Entry 9CRU (electron microscopy, 3.89 A resolution); this record covers chains J and K of the 11 polymer chains in the assembly.

Chain J:
Protein: Synaptobrevin homolog 1
From: Saccharomyces cerevisiae
UniProt: P31109 (SNC1_YEAST); numbering as in UniProt (aligned over 1-93)
Sequence (97 residues; each row starts with the number of its first residue; numbers below 1 keep their minus sign (Gly-3 is residue -3)):
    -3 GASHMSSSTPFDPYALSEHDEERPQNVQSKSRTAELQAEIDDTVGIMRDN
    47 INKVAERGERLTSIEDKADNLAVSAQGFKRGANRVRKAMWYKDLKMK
Unresolved in the structure: -3 to 26, 87-93
Differences from the reference sequence: expression tag (-3 to 0)
Swiss-Prot annotation at these positions:
  - cross-link: Lys63 (Glycyl lysine isopeptide (Lys-Gly) (interchain with G-Cter in ubiquitin))

Chain K:
Protein: Protein SSO1
From: Saccharomyces cerevisiae
UniProt: P32867 (SSO1_YEAST); residue numbers follow UniProt; this construct covers 1-265
Sequence (269 residues; each row starts with the number of its first residue; numbers below 1 keep their minus sign (Gly-3 is residue -3)):
    -3 GASHMSYNNPYQLETPFEESYELDEGSSAIGAEGHDFVGFMNKISQINRD
    47 LDKYDHTINQVDSLHKRLLTEVNEEQASHLRHSLDNFVAQATDLQFKLKN
    97 EIKSAQRDGIHDTNKQAQAENSRQRFLKLIQDYRIVDSNYKEENKEQAKR
   147 QYMIIQPEATEDEVEAAISDVGGQQIFSQALLNANRRGEAKTALAEVQAR
   197 HQELLKLEKSMAELTQLFNDMEELVIEQQENVDVIDKNVEDAQLDVEQGV
   247 GHTDKAVKSARKARKNKIR
Unresolved in the structure: -3 to 33, 258-265
Differences from the reference sequence: expression tag (-3 to 0)

Chain J / chain K interface:
Residue-residue contacts (56):
  Thr29(J) with Leu203(K)
  Leu32(J) with Leu203(K), hydrophobic
  Gln33(J) with Glu199(K); Lys202(K); Leu203(K), hydrogen bond (side chain-backbone); Ser206(K), hydrogen bond
  Ile36(J) with Leu203(K), hydrophobic
  Asp37(J) with Ser206(K), hydrogen bond
  Thr39(J) with Leu210(K)
  Val40(J) with Ser206(K); Glu209(K); Leu210(K), hydrophobic
  Met43(J) with Leu210(K); Leu213(K), hydrophobic; Phe214(K)
  Arg44(J) with Glu209(K), salt bridge; Leu213(K)
  Asn46(J) with Met217(K)
  Ile47(J) with Leu213(K); Asp216(K); Met217(K)
  Val50(J) with Leu220(K), hydrophobic; Gln224(K), hydrogen bond (backbone-side chain)
  Arg53(J) with Gln224(K), hydrogen bond
  Gly54(J) with Gln224(K)
  Leu57(J) with Gln224(K); Asn227(K)
  Ile60(J) with Ile231(K), hydrophobic
  Glu61(J) with Asn227(K), hydrogen bond; Val230(K)
  Ala64(J) with Ile231(K), hydrophobic; Asn234(K)
  Asp65(J) with Asn234(K)
  Leu67(J) with Ala238(K), hydrophobic
  Ala68(J) with Asn234(K); Ala238(K), hydrophobic
  Ala71(J) with Ala238(K); Asp241(K); Val242(K), hydrophobic
  Gln72(J) with Asp241(K)
  Phe74(J) with Val242(K); Gly245(K); Val246(K)
  Lys75(J) with Asp241(K), salt bridge; Gln244(K); Gly245(K); His248(K)
  Ala78(J) with Gly245(K); His248(K); Thr249(K)
  Asn79(J) with His248(K)
  Arg82(J) with His248(K), hydrogen bond; Lys251(K); Ala252(K)
  Met85(J) with Ala252(K); Ala256(K), hydrophobic
Also at the interface, not in a pair above, chain J (32 interface residues in all): Thr58, Val81, Trp86
Also at the interface, not in a pair above, chain K (32 interface residues in all): Met207, Val221, Val228, Val235, Ser255

Summary:
The chain J/chain K interface involves 32 residues from each chain, with 7 hydrogen bonds and 2 salt bridges.
Polar pairs include Arg44(J)-Glu209(K), Lys75(J)-Asp241(K) and Gln33(J)-Leu203(K).
Here chain J is Synaptobrevin homolog 1 and chain K is Protein SSO1, both from Saccharomyces cerevisiae. Entry
9CRU (Y20S (Sec18-Sec17-Sec9-Sso1-Snc1) EDTA - Class 1) was determined by electron microscopy together with
9CRX, 9N22, 9NG2, 9NLU, 9NLW, 9NLY, 9NLZ and 9NM1 from the same study.
